8FR6 - chains C and G of the 12 polymer chains in the assembly; structure by electron microscopy, 2.50 A resolution.

== Chain C (and G) ==
Name: Envelope glycoprotein gp120
Organism: Human immunodeficiency virus 1
Notes: chain G of this document is another copy of the same molecule, construct and numbering; everything in this record applies to it too
UniProt: Q2N0S6 (Q2N0S6_9HIV1); the construct lacks a stretch of the UniProt sequence and is renumbered around it, so the offset changes along the chain: 31-141 = UniProt 30-140; 150-185 = UniProt 141-176; 187-309 = UniProt 186-308; 312-321 = UniProt 309-318; 2 more segments
Chain sequence (473 residues; each row starts with the number of its first residue; note: 12 numbers in that range are skipped by the numbering (no residue carries them; nothing is unmodelled there); a row labelled like 185A-185I holds insertion residues (185A, then the next letters in order)):
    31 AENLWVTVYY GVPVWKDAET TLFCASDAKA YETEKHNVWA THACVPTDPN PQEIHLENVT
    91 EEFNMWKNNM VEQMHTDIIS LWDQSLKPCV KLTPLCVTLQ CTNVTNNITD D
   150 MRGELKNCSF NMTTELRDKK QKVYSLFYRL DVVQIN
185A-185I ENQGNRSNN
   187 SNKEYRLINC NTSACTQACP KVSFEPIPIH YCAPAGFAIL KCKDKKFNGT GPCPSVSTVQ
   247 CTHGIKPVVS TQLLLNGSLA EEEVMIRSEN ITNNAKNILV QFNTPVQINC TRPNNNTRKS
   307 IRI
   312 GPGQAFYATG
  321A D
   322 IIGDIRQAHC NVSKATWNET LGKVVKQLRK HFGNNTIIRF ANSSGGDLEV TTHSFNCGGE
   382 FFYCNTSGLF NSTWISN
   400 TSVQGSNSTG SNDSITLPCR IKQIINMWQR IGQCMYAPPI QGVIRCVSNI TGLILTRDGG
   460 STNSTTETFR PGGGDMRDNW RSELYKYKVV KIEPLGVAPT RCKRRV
Unresolved in the structure: 185A-185I, 400-410
Sequence notes: engineered mutation Cys201 (Ile200 in Q2N0S6), Asn332 (Thr330 in Q2N0S6), Cys433 (Ala430 in Q2N0S6), Cys501 (Ala498 in Q2N0S6)
Disulfides: Cys54-Cys74, Cys119-Cys205, Cys126-Cys196, Cys131-Cys157, Cys201-Cys433, Cys218-Cys247, Cys228-Cys239, Cys296-Cys331, Cys378-Cys445, Cys385-Cys418
Covalently attached groups: N-acetylglucosamine (NAG) linked to Asn88, Asn133, Asn137, Asn156, Asn160, Asn197, Asn234, Asn262, Asn276, Asn295, Asn301, Asn332, Asn339, Asn355, Asn363, Asn386, Asn392, Asn448

== Chain C / chain G interface ==
Pairs across the interface (22; chain C residue first):
  Pro124(C) with Arg166(G), hydrogen bond (backbone-side chain)
  Cys126(C) with Glu164(G); Leu165(G); Arg166(G), hydrogen bond (backbone-backbone); Pro313(G), hydrophobic
  Val127(C) with Arg166(G); Asp167(G)
  Thr128(C) with Leu165(G); Asp167(G), hydrogen bond; Lys168(G)
  Asn160(C) with Arg166(G)
  Met161(C) with Arg166(G)
  Thr162(C) with Arg166(G)
  Lys169(C) with Arg166(G)
  Ile184(C) with Leu165(G), hydrophobic
  Cys196(C) with Glu164(G); Pro313(G)
  Asn197(C) with Glu164(G); Arg308(G)
  Thr198(C) with Gly314(G)
  Ser199(C) with Pro313(G)
  Ala200(C) with Pro313(G)
Interface residues without a listed pair, chain C (15 interface residues in all): Arg192

== Summary ==
The interface between chain C and chain G involves 15 residues on one side and 8 on the other; the contacts
include 3 hydrogen bonds. Polar pairs include Pro124(C)-Arg166(G), Thr128(C)-Asp167(G) and
Cys126(C)-Arg166(G).
Both chains are Envelope glycoprotein gp120 (Human immunodeficiency virus 1). Entry 8FR6 (Antibody vFP53.02 in
complex with HIV-1 envelope trimer BG505 DS-SOSIP) was determined by electron microscopy together with 8G85,
8G9X, 8G9Y and 8GAS from the same study.
